6C0W - chains H and J of the 11 polymer chains in the assembly; structure by electron microscopy, 4.00 A resolution.

== Chain H ==
Molecule: Histone H2B
From: Homo sapiens
Reference sequence: P62807 (H2B1C_HUMAN); residues 0-125 here correspond to UniProt positions 1-126 (UniProt number = residue number + 1)
Amino-acid sequence (126 residues; row label = number of the first residue in the row; numbering starts at 0):
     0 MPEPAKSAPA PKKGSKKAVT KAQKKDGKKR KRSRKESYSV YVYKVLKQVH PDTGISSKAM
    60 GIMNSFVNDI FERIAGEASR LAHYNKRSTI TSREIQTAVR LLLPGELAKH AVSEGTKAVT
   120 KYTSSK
Unresolved in the structure: 0-32, 125
Curated features (UniProtKB/Swiss-Prot):
  - modified residue: Pro1 (N-acetylproline), Glu2 (ADP-ribosyl glutamic acid), Lys5 (N6-(2-hydroxyisobutyryl)lysine), Ser6 (ADP-ribosylserine), Lys11 (N6-(beta-hydroxybutyryl)lysine), Lys12 (N6-(2-hydroxyisobutyryl)lysine), Ser14 (Phosphoserine), Lys15 (N6-acetyllysine), Lys16 (N6-(beta-hydroxybutyryl)lysine), Lys20 (N6-(2-hydroxyisobutyryl)lysine), Lys23 (N6-(2-hydroxyisobutyryl)lysine), Lys24 (N6-(2-hydroxyisobutyryl)lysine), Lys34 (N6-(2-hydroxyisobutyryl)lysine), Glu35 (PolyADP-ribosyl glutamic acid), Ser36 (Phosphoserine), Lys43 (N6-(2-hydroxyisobutyryl)lysine), Lys46 (N6-(2-hydroxyisobutyryl)lysine), Lys57 (N6,N6-dimethyllysine), Arg79 (Dimethylated arginine), Lys85 (N6,N6,N6-trimethyllysine) and 6 more in UniProt
  - glycosylation: Ser112 (O-linked (GlcNAc) serine)
  - cross-link (Glycyl lysine isopeptide (Lys-Gly)): Lys5 (interchain with G-Cter in SUMO2), Lys20 (interchain with G-Cter in SUMO2), Lys34 (interchain with G-Cter in ubiquitin), Lys120 (interchain with G-Cter in ubiquitin)

== Chain J ==
Molecule: 147 mer DNA
Sequence (147 nucleotides; numbered -73 to 73; the number before each row is that of its first residue; numbers below 1 keep their minus sign (DA-73 is residue -73)):
   -73 ATCGGATGTA TATATCTGAC ACGTGCCTGG AGACTAGGGA GTAATCCCCT TGGCGGTTAA
   -13 AACGCGGGGG ACAGCGCGTA CGTGCGTTTA AGCGGTGCTA GAGCTGTCTA CGACCAATTG
    47 AGCGGCCTCG GCACCGGATT CTCAGAT
Unresolved in the structure: -73 to -70, 70-73

== Interface between chain H and chain J ==
Residue-residue contacts (12; chain H residue first):
  Tyr42(H) - DA-53(J)  sugar contact
  Tyr42(H) - DC-52(J)  hydrogen bond to the phosphate
  Lys46(H) - DC-52(J)  salt bridge to the phosphate
  Ile54(H) - DA-53(J)  phosphate contact
  Ser55(H) - DC-54(J)  phosphate contact
  Ser56(H) - DC-54(J)  hydrogen bond to the phosphate
  Arg86(H) - DA-34(J)  phosphate contact
  Arg86(H) - DG-33(J)  salt bridge to the phosphate
  Ser87(H) - DG-35(J)  phosphate contact
  Ser87(H) - DA-34(J)  hydrogen bond to the phosphate
  Thr88(H) - DG-35(J)  phosphate contact
  Thr88(H) - DA-34(J)  phosphate contact
Also at the interface, not in a pair above, chain H (11 interface residues in all): Arg33, Gly53, Lys57
Also at the interface, not in a pair above, chain J (8 interface residues in all): DA-55, DC30

== Overview ==
Chain H and chain J form an interface of 11 and 8 residues respectively, with 3 hydrogen bonds and 2 salt
bridges. Polar contacts include Tyr42(H)-DC-52(J), Ser56(H)-DC-54(J) and Ser87(H)-DA-34(J).
Here chain H is Histone H2B (Homo sapiens) and chain J is 147 mer DNA. Entry 6C0W (Cryo-EM structure of human
kinetochore protein CENP-N with the centromeric nucleosome containing CENP-A) was determined by electron
microscopy together with 6EQT from the same study.
